8GTU - chains A and B; structure by X-ray diffraction, 2.56 A resolution.

== Chain A (and B) ==
Protein: Putative amino acid-binding periplasmic ABC transporter protein
Organism: Liberibacter asiaticus (strain psy62)
Notes: chain B of this document is another copy of the same molecule, construct and numbering; everything in this record applies to it too
UniProt: C6XGT2 (C6XGT2_LIBAP); residues 2-241 here correspond to UniProt positions 35-274 (UniProt number = residue number + 33)
Amino-acid sequence (241 residues; row label = number of the first residue in the row):
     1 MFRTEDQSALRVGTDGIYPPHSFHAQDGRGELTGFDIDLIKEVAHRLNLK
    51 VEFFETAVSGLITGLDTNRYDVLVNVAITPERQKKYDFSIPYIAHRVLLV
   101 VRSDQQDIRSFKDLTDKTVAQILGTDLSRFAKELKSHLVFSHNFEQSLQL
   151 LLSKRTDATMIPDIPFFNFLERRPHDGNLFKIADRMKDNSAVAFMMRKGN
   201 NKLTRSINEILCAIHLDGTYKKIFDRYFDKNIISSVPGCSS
Disordered / not traced: 1-5 (chain B: 1-7)
Construct notes: initiating methionine (1)
Disulfide bonds: Cys212-Cys239
Ligand contacts: Clidinium (KG2; [(3S)-1-methyl-1-azoniabicyclo[2.2.2]octan-3-yl] 2-oxidanyl-2,2-diphenyl-ethanoate): Asp15, Tyr18, Val58, Leu61, Ile62, Val74, Asn75, Val76, Ala77, Arg82, His95, Gly124, Thr125, Asp126

== Chain A / chain B interface ==
Pairs across the interface - 58 pairs, chain A then chain B:
  Ile78(A) with Ile90(B), hydrophobic; Cys212(B), hydrophobic; Cys239(B), hydrogen bond (backbone-side chain); Ser240(B), hydrogen bond (backbone-backbone)
  Thr79(A) with Ser240(B)
  Pro80(A) with Cys212(B); Ser240(B)
  Gln83(A) with Arg205(B), hydrogen bond (backbone-side chain); Asn208(B), hydrogen bond (side chain-backbone); Glu209(B), hydrogen bond (side chain-backbone); Cys212(B), hydrogen bond
  Lys84(A) with Arg205(B), hydrogen bond (backbone-side chain); Glu209(B)
  Tyr86(A) with Arg205(B), hydrogen bond (backbone-side chain)
  Asp87(A) with Arg205(B), salt bridge
  Ile90(A) with Ile78(B), hydrophobic; Pro91(B)
  Pro91(A) with Ile90(B), hydrophobic
  Ala94(A) with Pro237(B), hydrophobic
  Asp126(A) with Ser241(B)
  Asn189(A) with Pro237(B); Gly238(B), hydrogen bond (backbone-backbone)
  Ser190(A) with Gly238(B); Ser240(B), hydrogen bond
  Ala191(A) with Pro237(B); Gly238(B), hydrogen bond (backbone-backbone)
  Lys198(A) with Lys202(B); Arg205(B)
  Asn201(A) with Asn201(B); Arg205(B), hydrogen bond
  Arg205(A) with Asp87(B), salt bridge; Lys198(B); Asn201(B)
  Asn208(A) with Gln83(B), hydrogen bond (backbone-side chain)
  Glu209(A) with Pro80(B); Gln83(B), hydrogen bond (backbone-side chain); Lys84(B)
  Cys212(A) with Ile78(B), hydrophobic; Pro80(B), hydrophobic; Gln83(B), hydrogen bond
  Leu216(A) with Pro80(B), hydrophobic
  Val236(A) with Pro237(B), hydrophobic
  Pro237(A) with Ala94(B), hydrophobic; Asn189(B); Ala191(B), hydrophobic
  Gly238(A) with Asn189(B), hydrogen bond (backbone-backbone); Ser190(B); Ala191(B), hydrogen bond (backbone-backbone)
  Cys239(A) with Ile78(B), hydrogen bond (side chain-backbone); Thr79(B)
  Ser240(A) with Ala77(B); Ile78(B), hydrogen bond (backbone-backbone); Thr79(B); Pro80(B); Ser190(B)
  Ser241(A) with Thr79(B); Glu81(B); Asp126(B)
Interface residues without a listed pair, chain A (31 interface residues in all): Ala77, Lys85, Lys202, Ala213
Interface residues without a listed pair, chain B (31 interface residues in all): Tyr86, Gly199, Leu216, Val236

== Overview ==
The chain A/chain B interface involves 31 residues from each chain; the contacts include 19 hydrogen bonds and
2 salt bridges. Among the polar pairs are Asp87(A)-Arg205(B), Ile78(A)-Cys239(B) and Gln83(A)-Arg205(B).
Ligands of chain A: Clidinium.
Both chains are Putative amino acid-binding periplasmic ABC transporter protein (Liberibacter asiaticus
(strain psy62)). Entry 8GTU (Crystal Structure of putative amino acid binding periplasmic ABC transporter
protein from Candidatus Liberibacter asiaticus in ...) was determined by X-ray diffraction together with 8GU1
from the same study.
